3NGN - chain A; structure by X-ray diffraction, 2.40 A resolution.

== Chain A ==
Name: CCR4-NOT transcription complex subunit 6-like
From: Homo sapiens
Notes: EC 3.1.-.-; fragment: Nuclease Domain
Reference sequence: Q96LI5 (CNO6L_HUMAN); numbering as in UniProt (aligned over 158-555)
Amino-acid sequence (398 residues; numbered 158 to 555; the number before each row is that of its first residue):
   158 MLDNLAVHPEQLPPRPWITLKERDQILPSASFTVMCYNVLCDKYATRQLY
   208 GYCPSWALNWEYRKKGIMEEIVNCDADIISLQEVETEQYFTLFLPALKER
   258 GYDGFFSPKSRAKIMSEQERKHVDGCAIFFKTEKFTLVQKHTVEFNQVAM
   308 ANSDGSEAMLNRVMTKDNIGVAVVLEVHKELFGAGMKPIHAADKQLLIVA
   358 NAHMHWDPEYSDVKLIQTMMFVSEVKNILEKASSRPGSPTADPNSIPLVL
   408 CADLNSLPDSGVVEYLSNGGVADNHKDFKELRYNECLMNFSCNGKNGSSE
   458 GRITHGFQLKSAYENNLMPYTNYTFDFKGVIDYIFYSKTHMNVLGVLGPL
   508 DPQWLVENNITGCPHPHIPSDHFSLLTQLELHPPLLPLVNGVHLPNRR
Disordered / not traced: 158-168, 182-185, 340-350, 390-401, 438-458, 541-555
Small-molecule neighbours:
  - adenosine monophosphate (AMP), molecule 1: Asn-195, Glu-240, His-360, Trp-363, Pro-365, Lys-371, Asp-410, Asn-412, Ser-413, Leu-414, Asn-479, Thr-481, Phe-484, Ile-488, His-529
  - adenosine monophosphate (AMP), molecule 2: Ile-271, Met-272, Ser-273, Glu-274, Glu-276
Swiss-Prot annotation at these positions:
  - active site: Asp-410 (Proton donor/acceptor)
  - binding site (Mg(2+)): Glu-240, Asp-410
  - binding site (substrate): Glu-240, Glu-276, His-360, Pro-365, Asn-412, Asn-479, Phe-484
  - mutagenesis: Glu-240 (E240A: Loss of deadenylase activity), Pro-365 (P365A: Decreased deadenylase activity), Asp-410 (D410A: Loss of deadenylase activity), Phe-484 (F484A: Loss of deadenylase activity), Asp-489 (D489A: Loss of deadenylase activity), His-529 (H529A: Loss of deadenylase activity)
Reported in the primary citation:
  - binding site for adenosine monophosphate: Ile-271, Ser-273, Glu-274, Glu-276, Pro-365, Asn-412, Asn-479, Thr-481, Phe-484
  - catalytic residues: Asp-410 (proposed by the authors, not directly observed)
  - mutagenesis - E240A, N412A, F484A, D489A, H529A: abolished catalytic activity
  - mutagenesis - P365A: decreased catalytic activity

== Overview ==
Chain A binds adenosine monophosphate. Curated annotation (UniProt) lists active-site residue Asp-410,
Mg2+-binding residues Glu-240 and Asp-410, 7 substrate-binding residues and 6 mutagenesis sites. The paper
reports the catalytic residue Asp-410; E240A, N412A and F484A, among others, abolish catalytic activity; 6
substitutions were tested in all.
Chain A is CCR4-NOT transcription complex subunit 6-like (Homo sapiens); the structure, Crystal structure of
the human CNOT6L nuclease domain in complex with AMP, was determined by X-ray diffraction, deposited together
with 3NGO and 3NGQ.
